Entry 8AIX (electron microscopy, 5.80 A resolution (low resolution: residue-level contacts below are approximate; hydrogen-bond / salt-bridge calls are withheld)); this record covers chains G and K of the 24 polymer chains in the assembly.

== Chain G (and K) ==
Molecule: Crescentin
Organism: Caulobacter vibrioides
Notes: chain K of this document is another copy of the same molecule, construct and numbering; everything in this record applies to it too
UniProt: A0A8F8EC09 (A0A8F8EC09_CAUVI); numbering as in UniProt (aligned over 1-457)
Amino-acid sequence (457 residues; numbered 1 to 457; the number before each row is that of its first residue):
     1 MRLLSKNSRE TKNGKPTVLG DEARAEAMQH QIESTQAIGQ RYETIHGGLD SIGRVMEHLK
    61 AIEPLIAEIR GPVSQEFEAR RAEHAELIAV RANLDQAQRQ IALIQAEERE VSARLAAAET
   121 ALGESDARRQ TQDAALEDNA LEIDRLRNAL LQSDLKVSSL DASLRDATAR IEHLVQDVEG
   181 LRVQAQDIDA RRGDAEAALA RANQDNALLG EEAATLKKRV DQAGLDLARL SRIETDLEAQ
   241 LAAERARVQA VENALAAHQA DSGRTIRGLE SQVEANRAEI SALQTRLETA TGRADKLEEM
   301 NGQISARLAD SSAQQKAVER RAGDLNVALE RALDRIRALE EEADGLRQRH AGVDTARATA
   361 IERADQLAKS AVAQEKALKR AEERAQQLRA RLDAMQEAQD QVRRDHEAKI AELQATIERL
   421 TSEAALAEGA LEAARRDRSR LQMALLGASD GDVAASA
Disordered / not traced: 1-33, 217-457 (chain K: 1-54, 127-457)

== How chain G and chain K interact ==
Residue-residue contacts (14; chain G residue first):
  S34(G) with E78(K)
  A37(G) with E78(K); R81(K)
  I38(G) with E78(K)
  R41(G) with E78(K)
  I45(G) with A67(K)
  G48(G) with E63(K)
  I52(G) with L59(K); E63(K); P64(K)
  V55(G) with M56(K)
  M56(G) with M56(K); K60(K)
  L59(G) with M56(K)
Interface residues without a listed pair, chain G (12 interface residues in all): Q40, T44
Interface residues without a listed pair, chain K (10 interface residues in all): R70, S74

== In short ==
Chain G and chain K form an interface of 12 and 10 residues respectively.
Both chains are Crescentin (Caulobacter vibrioides). Entry 8AIX (Cryo-EM structure of crescentin filaments
(wildtype, C2 symmetry and large box)) was determined by electron microscopy (same publication as 8AFE, 8AFH,
8AFL, 8AFM, 8AHL, 8AIA and 8AJB).
